1A3L - chains L and H; structure by X-ray diffraction, 1.95 A resolution.

Chain L:
Protein: Immunoglobulin fab 13G5 (light chain)
Source organism: Mus musculus
Notes: fragment: immunoglobulin fab fragment; antibody fragment or engineered binder
Chain sequence (217 residues; each row starts with the number of its first residue; a row labelled like 27A-27E holds insertion residues (27A, then the next letters in order)):
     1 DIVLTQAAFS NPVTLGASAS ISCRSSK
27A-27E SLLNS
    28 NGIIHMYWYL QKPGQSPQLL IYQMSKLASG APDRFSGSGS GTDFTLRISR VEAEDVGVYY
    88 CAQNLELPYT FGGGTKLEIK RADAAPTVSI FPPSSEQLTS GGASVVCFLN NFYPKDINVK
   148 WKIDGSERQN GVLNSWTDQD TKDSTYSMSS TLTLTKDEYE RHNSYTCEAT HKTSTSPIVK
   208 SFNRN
Sequence notes: conflict Val3 (Leu in 1911624), Leu4 (Met in 1911624), Ala7 (Thr in 1911624), 31 further conflict positions vs the reference (1911624) not listed
Disulfides: Cys23-Cys88, Cys134-Cys194
Ligand contacts: CFC (1-carboxy-1'-[(dimethylamino)-carbonyl]ferrocene): Tyr34, Tyr36, Ala89, Gln90, Asn91, Tyr96, Phe98

Chain H:
Protein: Immunoglobulin fab 13G5 (heavy chain)
Source organism: Mus musculus
Notes: fragment: immunoglobulin fab fragment; antibody fragment or engineered binder
Chain sequence (218 residues; each row starts with the number of its first residue; note: 15 numbers in that range are skipped by the numbering (no residue carries them; nothing is unmodelled there); a row labelled like 82A-82C holds insertion residues (82A, then the next letters in order)):
     1 EVQLEESGPE LVRPGTSVKI SCKASGYTFT NYWLGWVKQR PGHGFEWIGD IY
   52A P
    53 GGVYTTNNEK FRGKAILTAD TSSSTAYMQL
82A-82C SSL
    83 TSEDSAVYFC ARAGGYYT
100A-100B GG
   101 DYWGQGTSVT VSSAKTTPPS VYPLAPGSAA
   133 QTNSMVTLGC LVKGYFPEPV TV
   156 TW
   162 NSGSLSSG
   171 VHTFPAVLQS
   183 DLYTLSSSVT VPSS
   198 TWP
   202 SETVT
   208 CNVAHPASST KVDKKI
   226 VP
Sequence notes: conflict Gln3 (Lys24 in Y08011), Glu5 (His26 in Y08011), Glu10 (Gly31 in Y08011), Phe45 (Leu66 in Y08011), Val55 (Gly77 in Y08011), Thr58 (Asn80 in Y08011), Asn59 (Tyr81 in Y08011), Arg64 (Lys86 in Y08011), Ile68 (Thr90 in Y08011), Ala95 (Tyr122 in Y08011), Gly97 (Ser124 in Y08011), Tyr98 (Ser125 in Y08011), Thr100 (Trp127 in Y08011), Gly100A (Tyr128 in Y08011), Gly100B (Phe129 in Y08011), Tyr102 (Val131 in Y08011), Ser108 (Thr137 in Y08011)
Disulfides: Cys22-Cys92, Cys142-Cys208
Ligand contacts: CFC (1-carboxy-1'-[(dimethylamino)-carbonyl]ferrocene): Leu34, Gly35, Val37, Trp47, Asp50, Ala93, Arg94, Ala95, Gly100A, Gly100B, Trp103

Chain L / chain H interface:
Contacting residue pairs - 75 pairs, chain L then chain H:
  Asn28(L) with Tyr98(H)
  Ile30(L) with Tyr98(H), hydrophobic
  His32(L) with Tyr99(H)
  Tyr34(L) with Tyr99(H), hydrogen bond (side chain-backbone); Gly100A(H)
  Tyr36(L) with Gly100A(H); Gly100B(H), hydrogen bond (side chain-backbone); Trp103(H), hydrophobic
  Gln38(L) with Gln39(H), hydrogen bond; Phe45(H)
  Ser43(L) with Phe91(H); Trp103(H); Gly104(H), hydrogen bond (side chain-backbone); Gln105(H)
  Pro44(L) with Phe45(H), hydrophobic; Trp103(H)
  Leu46(L) with Thr100(H); Gly100A(H); Gly100B(H)
  Tyr49(L) with Thr100(H)
  Gln50(L) with Tyr98(H), hydrogen bond (side chain-backbone); Tyr99(H), hydrogen bond (side chain-backbone)
  Tyr87(L) with Gln39(H); His43(H); Gly44(H); Phe45(H), hydrophobic
  Asn91(L) with Tyr99(H)
  Leu94(L) with Trp47(H), hydrophobic
  Pro95(L) with Asn60(H)
  Tyr96(L) with Trp47(H); Asp50(H)
  Phe98(L) with Val37(H), hydrophobic; Phe45(H)
  Ser116(L) with Thr139(H)
  Ile117(L) with Gln133(H), hydrogen bond (backbone-side chain)
  Phe118(L) with Leu124(H); Ala125(H); Pro126(H); Gln133(H); Thr139(H)
  Pro119(L) with Ala125(H); Gly127(H)
  Ser121(L) with Tyr122(H); Pro123(H)
  Glu123(L) with Tyr122(H); Pro123(H); Lys221(H), salt bridge
  Gln124(L) with Tyr122(H)
  Ser131(L) with Leu143(H); Lys145(H)
  Val133(L) with Leu124(H), hydrophobic
  Phe135(L) with Leu124(H), hydrophobic; Phe174(H), hydrophobic; Ser188(H); Ser189(H); Ser190(H)
  Asn137(L) with His172(H); Phe174(H); Ser190(H), hydrogen bond
  Asn138(L) with His172(H)
  Leu160(L) with Val177(H), hydrophobic; Gln179(H)
  Asn161(L) with Val177(H)
  Ser162(L) with Phe174(H); Pro175(H), hydrogen bond (side chain-backbone)
  Trp163(L) with Pro175(H)
  Thr164(L) with Phe174(H)
  Ser174(L) with His172(H), hydrogen bond; Phe174(H)
  Met175(L) with Phe174(H)
  Ser176(L) with Phe174(H)
  Ser208(L) with Ser128(H); Ala129(H)
  Phe209(L) with Ser128(H)
  Asn210(L) with Ser128(H), hydrogen bond (backbone-side chain)
Also at the interface, not in a pair above, chain L (43 interface residues in all): Gln42, Ser127, Thr180
Also at the interface, not in a pair above, chain H (45 interface residues in all): Glu46, Thr58, Asn59, Val121, Leu140, Gly141, Thr173

Summary:
Chain L and chain H form an interface of 43 and 45 residues respectively; the contacts include 11 hydrogen
bonds and 1 salt bridge. Polar contacts include Glu123(L)-Lys221(H), Tyr34(L)-Tyr99(H) and
Tyr36(L)-Gly100B(H). Compound CFC is bound between chain L and chain H.
Here chain L is Immunoglobulin fab 13G5 (light chain) and chain H is Immunoglobulin fab 13G5 (heavy chain),
both from Mus musculus. Entry 1A3L (Catalysis of a disfavored reaction: an antibody exo
diels-alderase-tsa-inhibitor complex at 1.95 A resolution) was determined by X-ray diffraction.
